5JI3 - chains E and F of the 6 polymer chains in the assembly; structure by X-ray diffraction, 3.00 A resolution.

== Chain E (and F) ==
Protein: ATP-dependent protease ATPase subunit HslU
Organism: Escherichia coli
Notes: chain F of this document is another copy of the same molecule, construct and numbering; everything in this record applies to it too
Reference sequence: P0A6H6 (HSLU_ECO57); residue numbers follow UniProt; this construct covers 1-443
Amino-acid sequence (443 residues; row label = number of the first residue in the row):
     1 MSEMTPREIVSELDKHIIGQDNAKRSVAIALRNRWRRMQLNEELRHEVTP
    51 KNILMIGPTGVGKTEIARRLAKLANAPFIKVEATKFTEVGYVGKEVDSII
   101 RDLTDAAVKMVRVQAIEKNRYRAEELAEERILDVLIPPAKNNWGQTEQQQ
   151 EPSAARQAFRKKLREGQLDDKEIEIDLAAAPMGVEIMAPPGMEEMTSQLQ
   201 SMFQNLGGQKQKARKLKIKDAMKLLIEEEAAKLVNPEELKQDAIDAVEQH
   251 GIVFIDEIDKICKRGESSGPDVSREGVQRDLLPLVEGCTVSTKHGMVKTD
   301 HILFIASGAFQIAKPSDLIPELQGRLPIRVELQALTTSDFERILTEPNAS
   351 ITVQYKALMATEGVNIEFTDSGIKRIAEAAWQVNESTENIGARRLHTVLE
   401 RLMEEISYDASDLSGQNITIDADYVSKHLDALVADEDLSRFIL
Unresolved in the structure: 89-92, 140-150, 168-216, 264-267 (chain F: 89-92, 124-150, 168-224, 266-267)
Residues lining bound ligands: 2'-deoxyadenosine-5'-diphosphate (DAT): His-16, Ile-17, Ile-18, Pro-58, Thr-59, Gly-60, Val-61, Gly-62, Lys-63, Thr-64, Glu-65, Lys-80, Leu-335, Ile-343, Ala-392, Arg-393, His-396
Curated features (UniProtKB/Swiss-Prot):
  - binding site (ATP): Ile-18, Gly-60 to Glu-65, Asp-256, Glu-321, Arg-393
From the paper describing this entry:
  - mutagenesis - L199Q (2.5-fold): increased catalytic activity on ATP
  - mutagenesis - L199Q (Kd 78 nM): increased binding to ATP-dependent protease subunit HslV
  - mutagenesis - L199Q: decreased stability in response to subtilisin
  - mutagenesis - L199Q: decreased stability in response to Chymotrypsin
  - mutagenesis - L199Q (7-fold): decreased catalytic activity
  - mutagenesis - L199Q (10-fold): increased catalytic activity on crosslinked NC11Arc-st11-sul20
  - mutagenesis - L199Q (5-fold): increased catalytic activity on Arc-Gcn4-st11-sul20
  - mutagenesis - L199Q: increased catalytic activity on GFP-sul20
  - mutagenesis - L199Q: increased catalytic activity on Arc-cysA-st11-sul20

== Interface between chain E and chain F ==
Residue-residue contacts - 65 pairs, chain E then chain F:
  His-16(E) with Glu-47(F)
  Thr-59(E) with Pro-320(F); Glu-321(F), hydrogen bond
  Arg-68(E) with Glu-286(F), hydrogen bond (side chain-backbone)
  Arg-69(E) with Glu-47(F), salt bridge
  Lys-80(E) with Glu-286(F), salt bridge
  Glu-82(E) with Arg-279(F), salt bridge; Leu-282(F)
  Thr-84(E) with Arg-279(F)
  Lys-85(E) with Asp-280(F)
  Glu-88(E) with Asp-280(F)
  Lys-94(E) with Glu-95(F)
  Asp-105(E) with Ser-291(F), hydrogen bond; Met-296(F)
  Lys-109(E) with Glu-248(F), salt bridge; Lys-298(F)
  Asp-256(E) with Arg-279(F), salt bridge; Glu-321(F)
  Glu-257(E) with Arg-279(F), salt bridge
  Lys-260(E) with Arg-279(F)
  Ala-349(E) with Leu-44(F), hydrophobic; Glu-47(F)
  Gln-354(E) with Glu-47(F); Val-48(F)
  Ala-357(E) with Leu-40(F); Leu-44(F), hydrophobic
  Leu-358(E) with Asn-33(F); Arg-36(F); Leu-40(F), hydrophobic
  Met-359(E) with Arg-36(F)
  Thr-361(E) with Trp-35(F); Arg-36(F), hydrogen bond (side chain-backbone); Gln-39(F); Leu-40(F)
  Glu-362(E) with Arg-32(F), salt bridge; Trp-35(F); Arg-36(F), salt bridge
  Ile-390(E) with Pro-320(F), hydrophobic
  Arg-393(E) with Pro-320(F), hydrogen bond (side chain-backbone); Glu-321(F)
  Thr-397(E) with Pro-327(F)
  Glu-400(E) with Lys-51(F); Pro-327(F)
  Arg-401(E) with Arg-329(F), hydrogen bond (side chain-backbone)
  Glu-404(E) with Ile-29(F)
  Ser-407(E) with Ile-29(F); Arg-36(F), hydrogen bond (backbone-side chain)
  Tyr-408(E) with Pro-6(F); Arg-7(F); Val-10(F); Arg-25(F)
  Asp-409(E) with Arg-7(F), salt bridge
  Ala-410(E) with Arg-36(F)
  Ser-411(E) with Thr-5(F); Pro-6(F)
  Asp-412(E) with Arg-7(F), salt bridge
  Arg-440(E) with Pro-315(F); Ser-316(F)
  Phe-441(E) with Phe-310(F); Lys-314(F); Pro-315(F); Arg-329(F), hydrogen bond (backbone-side chain); Glu-331(F)
  Ile-442(E) with Arg-329(F)
  Leu-443(E) with Arg-329(F)
Interface residues without a listed pair, chain E (47 interface residues in all): Ala-106, Val-108, Glu-227, Lys-293, His-294, Asn-348, Glu-388, Arg-394, His-396
Interface residues without a listed pair, chain F (43 interface residues in all): Ala-28, Arg-37, Glu-43, Ile-56, Glu-237, Ser-273, Thr-289, Gln-323, Gly-324

== Summary ==
47 residues of chain E face 43 of chain F across their interface; the contacts include 8 hydrogen bonds and 10
salt bridges. Polar contacts include Arg-69(E)/Glu-47(F), Lys-80(E)/Glu-286(F) and Glu-82(E)/Arg-279(F). The
paper reports that L199Q of chain E increases catalytic activity on ATP; L199Q of chain E increases binding to
ATP-dependent protease subunit HslV.
Both chains are ATP-dependent protease ATPase subunit HslU (Escherichia coli). Entry 5JI3 (HslUV complex) was
determined by X-ray diffraction together with 5JI2 from the same study.
